7LG0 - chains A and C of the 3 polymer chains in the assembly; structure by X-ray diffraction, 2.30 A resolution.

== Chain A ==
Molecule: HLA class I histocompatibility antigen, B-7 alpha chain
Source organism: Homo sapiens
Reference sequence: P01889 (1B07_HUMAN); residues 1-275 here correspond to UniProt positions 25-299 (UniProt number = residue number + 24)
Amino-acid sequence (275 residues; each row starts with the number of its first residue):
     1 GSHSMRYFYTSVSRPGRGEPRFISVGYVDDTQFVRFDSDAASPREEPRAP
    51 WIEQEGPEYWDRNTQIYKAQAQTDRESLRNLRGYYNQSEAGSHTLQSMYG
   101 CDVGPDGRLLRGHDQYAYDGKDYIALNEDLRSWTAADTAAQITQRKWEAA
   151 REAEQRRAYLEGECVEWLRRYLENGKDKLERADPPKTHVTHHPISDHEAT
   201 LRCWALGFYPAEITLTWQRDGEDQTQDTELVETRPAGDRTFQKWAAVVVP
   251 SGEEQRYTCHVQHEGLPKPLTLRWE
Disulfides: C101-C164, C203-C259

== Chain C ==
Molecule: Nucleoprotein
Reference sequence: P59595 (NCAP_SARS); residues 1-9 here correspond to UniProt positions 106-114 (UniProt number = residue number + 105)
Amino-acid sequence (9 residues; row label = number of the first residue in the row):
     1 SPRWYFYYL

== Chain A / chain C interface ==
Contacting residue pairs (46):
  Y7(A) - S1(C)  hydrogen bond (side chain-backbone)
  Y7(A) - P2(C)
  Y9(A) - P2(C)
  Y59(A) - S1(C)
  R62(A) - S1(C)
  R62(A) - W4(C)
  N63(A) - S1(C)
  N63(A) - P2(C)
  I66(A) - P2(C)
  I66(A) - R3(C)
  I66(A) - F6(C)
  Y67(A) - P2(C)
  A69(A) - F6(C)  hydrophobic
  Q70(A) - F6(C)
  T73(A) - F6(C)
  T73(A) - Y7(C)
  T73(A) - Y8(C)
  E76(A) - Y8(C)
  S77(A) - Y7(C)
  S77(A) - Y8(C)
  S77(A) - L9(C)  hydrogen bond (side chain-backbone)
  N80(A) - L9(C)  hydrogen bond (side chain-backbone)
  L81(A) - L9(C)  hydrophobic
  Y84(A) - L9(C)  hydrogen bond (side chain-backbone)
  L95(A) - L9(C)  hydrophobic
  Y99(A) - P2(C)
  Y99(A) - R3(C)  hydrogen bond (side chain-backbone)
  D114(A) - R3(C)  salt bridge
  Y116(A) - R3(C)
  Y116(A) - L9(C)  hydrophobic
  Y123(A) - L9(C)  hydrophobic
  T143(A) - L9(C)  hydrogen bond (side chain-backbone)
  K146(A) - Y8(C)  hydrogen bond (side chain-backbone)
  K146(A) - L9(C)  hydrogen bond (side chain-backbone)
  W147(A) - Y8(C)  hydrogen bond (side chain-backbone)
  W147(A) - L9(C)  hydrophobic
  E152(A) - Y7(C)
  Q155(A) - Y5(C)
  Q155(A) - Y7(C)  hydrogen bond
  R156(A) - R3(C)
  R156(A) - Y7(C)
  Y159(A) - S1(C)
  Y159(A) - R3(C)
  E163(A) - W4(C)  hydrogen bond
  W167(A) - S1(C)
  Y171(A) - S1(C)  hydrogen bond (side chain-backbone)
Also at the interface, not in a pair above, chain A (32 interface residues in all): M5, E45

== In short ==
32 residues of chain A face 9 of chain C across their interface; the contacts include 12 hydrogen bonds and 1
salt bridge. Polar pairs include D114(A)-R3(C), Y7(A)-S1(C) and S77(A)-L9(C).
Here chain A is HLA class I histocompatibility antigen, B-7 alpha chain (Homo sapiens) and chain C is
Nucleoprotein. Entry 7LG0 (Human leukocyte antigen B*07:02 in complex with SARS-CoV2 epitope SPRWYFYYL) was
determined by X-ray diffraction.
